9ITW - chains Y and V of the 16 polymer chains in the assembly; structure by electron microscopy, 4.08 A resolution (low resolution: residue-level contacts below are approximate; hydrogen-bond / salt-bridge calls are withheld).

[Chain Y (and V)]
Protein: ATP synthase subunit b
Source organism: Chloroflexus aurantiacus J-10-fl
Notes: chain V of this document is another copy of the same molecule, construct and numbering; everything in this record applies to it too
UniProt: A9WGS8 (ATPF_CHLAA); residues 1-164 here = UniProt positions 1-164
Amino-acid sequence (164 residues; each row starts with the number of its first residue):
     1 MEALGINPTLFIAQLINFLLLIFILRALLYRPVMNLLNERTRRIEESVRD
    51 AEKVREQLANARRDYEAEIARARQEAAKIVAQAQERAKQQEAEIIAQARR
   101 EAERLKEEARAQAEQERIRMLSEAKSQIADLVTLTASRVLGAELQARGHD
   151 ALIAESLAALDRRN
Unresolved in the structure: 1-7, 161-164 (chain V: 1-4, 159-164)

[How chain Y and chain V interact]
Pairs across the interface (66):
  Arg-43(Y) / Arg-40(V)
  Ile-44(Y) / Arg-40(V)
  Ser-47(Y) / Arg-40(V)
  Ser-47(Y) / Arg-43(V)
  Val-48(Y) / Arg-43(V)
  Ala-51(Y) / Arg-43(V)
  Val-54(Y) / Ser-47(V)
  Val-54(Y) / Asp-50(V)
  Val-54(Y) / Ala-51(V)
  Arg-55(Y) / Arg-43(V)
  Arg-55(Y) / Glu-46(V)
  Gln-57(Y) / Val-54(V)
  Leu-58(Y) / Asp-50(V)
  Leu-58(Y) / Val-54(V)
  Ala-61(Y) / Gln-57(V)
  Ala-61(Y) / Leu-58(V)
  Arg-62(Y) / Gln-57(V)
  Tyr-65(Y) / Gln-57(V)
  Tyr-65(Y) / Asn-60(V)
  Tyr-65(Y) / Ala-61(V)
  Tyr-65(Y) / Asp-64(V)
  Glu-68(Y) / Tyr-65(V)
  Arg-71(Y) / Tyr-65(V)
  Ala-72(Y) / Tyr-65(V)
  Ala-72(Y) / Glu-68(V)
  Arg-73(Y) / Glu-68(V)
  Glu-75(Y) / Ile-69(V)
  Ala-76(Y) / Glu-68(V)
  Ala-76(Y) / Ala-72(V)
  Val-80(Y) / Ala-72(V)
  Ala-83(Y) / Ala-76(V)
  Ala-83(Y) / Ile-79(V)
  Gln-84(Y) / Ile-79(V)
  Arg-86(Y) / Val-80(V)
  Gln-90(Y) / Gln-84(V)
  Glu-91(Y) / Arg-86(V)
  Ile-94(Y) / Ala-87(V)
  Ile-94(Y) / Glu-91(V)
  Ile-95(Y) / Gln-90(V)
  Ala-98(Y) / Glu-91(V)
  Arg-99(Y) / Ile-94(V)
  Glu-101(Y) / Ile-95(V)
  Leu-105(Y) / Arg-99(V)
  Lys-106(Y) / Ala-98(V)
  Lys-106(Y) / Glu-101(V)
  Lys-106(Y) / Ala-102(V)
  Ala-113(Y) / Ala-109(V)
  Glu-116(Y) / Arg-110(V)
  Met-120(Y) / Glu-116(V)
  Ile-128(Y) / Gln-127(V)
  Val-132(Y) / Gln-127(V)
  Val-132(Y) / Leu-131(V)
  Val-132(Y) / Leu-134(V)
  Thr-135(Y) / Leu-131(V)
  Ala-136(Y) / Leu-131(V)
  Arg-138(Y) / Ser-156(V)
  Val-139(Y) / Leu-152(V)
  Val-139(Y) / Ile-153(V)
  Leu-140(Y) / Thr-135(V)
  Ala-142(Y) / Leu-152(V)
  Glu-143(Y) / Leu-144(V)
  Glu-143(Y) / Ala-146(V)
  Glu-143(Y) / His-149(V)
  Arg-147(Y) / Glu-143(V)
  Arg-147(Y) / Leu-144(V)
  Arg-147(Y) / Ala-146(V)
Interface residues without a listed pair, chain Y (54 interface residues in all): Asp-50, Ile-69, Ile-79, Ala-87, Ala-102, Ala-109, Arg-110, Ala-124, Leu-131, Leu-152
Interface residues without a listed pair, chain V (57 interface residues in all): Lys-53, Arg-73, Ala-83, Leu-105, Ala-113, Glu-114, Arg-119, Asp-130, Val-139, Leu-140, Gln-145, Arg-147, Leu-157

[Summary]
54 residues of chain Y face 57 of chain V across their interface.
Chain Y and chain V are both ATP synthase subunit b (Chloroflexus aurantiacus J-10-fl); the structure,
Chloroflexus aurantiacus ADP-bound ATP synthase, state 1, focused refinement of FO and peripheral stalk, was
determined by electron microscopy (same publication as 9ITJ, 9ITK, 9ITL, 9ITM, 9ITN, 9ITO and 11 further
entries).
